PDB entry 3A6N | X-ray diffraction, 2.70 A resolution | chains H and J of the 10 polymer chains in the assembly

[Chain H]
Name: Histone H2B type 1-J
Organism: Homo sapiens
UniProt: P06899 (H2B1J_HUMAN); residues 0-125 here correspond to UniProt positions 1-126 (UniProt number = residue number + 1)
Amino-acid sequence (129 residues; each row starts with the number of its first residue; numbers below 1 keep their minus sign (Gly-3 is residue -3)):
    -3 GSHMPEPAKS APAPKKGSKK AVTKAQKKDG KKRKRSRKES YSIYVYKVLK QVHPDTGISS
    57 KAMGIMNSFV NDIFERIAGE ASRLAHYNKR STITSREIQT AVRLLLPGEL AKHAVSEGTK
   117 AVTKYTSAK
Not modelled in the structure: -3 to 31, 125
Differences from the reference sequence: expression tag (-3 to -1)
Curated features (UniProtKB/Swiss-Prot):
  - modified residue: Pro1 (N-acetylproline), Glu2 (ADP-ribosyl glutamic acid), Lys5 (N6-(2-hydroxyisobutyryl)lysine), Ser6 (ADP-ribosylserine), Lys11 (N6-(beta-hydroxybutyryl)lysine), Lys12 (N6-(2-hydroxyisobutyryl)lysine), Ser14 (Phosphoserine), Lys15 (N6-acetyllysine), Lys16 (N6-(beta-hydroxybutyryl)lysine), Lys20 (N6-(2-hydroxyisobutyryl)lysine), Lys23 (N6-(2-hydroxyisobutyryl)lysine), Lys24 (N6-(2-hydroxyisobutyryl)lysine), Lys34 (N6-(2-hydroxyisobutyryl)lysine), Glu35 (PolyADP-ribosyl glutamic acid), Ser36 (Phosphoserine), Lys43 (N6-(2-hydroxyisobutyryl)lysine), Lys46 (N6-(2-hydroxyisobutyryl)lysine), Lys57 (N6,N6-dimethyllysine), Arg79 (Dimethylated arginine), Lys85 (N6,N6,N6-trimethyllysine) and 6 more in UniProt
  - glycosylation: Ser112 (O-linked (GlcNAc) serine)
  - cross-link (Glycyl lysine isopeptide (Lys-Gly)): Lys5 (interchain with G-Cter in SUMO2), Lys20 (interchain with G-Cter in SUMO2), Lys34 (interchain with G-Cter in ubiquitin), Lys120 (interchain with G-Cter in ubiquitin)

[Chain J]
Molecule: 146-nt DNA strand
Sequence (146 nucleotides; row label = number of the first residue in the row):
   147 ATCAATATCC ACCTGCAGAT TCTACCAAAA GTGTATTTGG AAACTGCTCC ATCAAAAGGC
   207 ATGTTCAGCT GAATTCAGCT GAACATGCCT TTTGATGGAG CAGTTTCCAA ATACACTTTT
   267 GGTAGAATCT GCAGGTGGAT ATTGAT
Not modelled in the structure: 147
Ion coordination: Mn2+ site 1 near DG186 (its only coordinating residue here); Mn2+ site 2 near DG217 (its only coordinating residue here); Mn2+ site 3 near DG267 (its only coordinating residue here); Mn2+ site 4 near DG280 (its only coordinating residue here)

[How chain H and chain J interact]
Pairs across the interface (13; chain H residue first):
  Ser32(H) - DA174(J)  sugar contact
  Ser32(H) - DA175(J)  phosphate contact
  Tyr42(H) - DT167(J)  phosphate contact
  Gly53(H) - DT167(J)  phosphate contact
  Ile54(H) - DT167(J)  phosphate contact
  Ser55(H) - DT166(J)  phosphate contact
  Ser56(H) - DT166(J)  hydrogen bond to the phosphate
  Arg86(H) - DG186(J)  phosphate contact
  Arg86(H) - DA187(J)  salt bridge to the phosphate
  Ser87(H) - DG185(J)  hydrogen bond to the phosphate
  Ser87(H) - DG186(J)  hydrogen bond to the phosphate
  Thr88(H) - DG185(J)  phosphate contact
  Thr88(H) - DG186(J)  hydrogen bond to the phosphate
Also at the interface, not in a pair above, chain H (12 interface residues in all): Arg33, Lys57, Lys85
Also at the interface, not in a pair above, chain J (9 interface residues in all): DC168, DT250

[In short]
12 residues of chain H face 9 of chain J across their interface, with 4 hydrogen bonds and 1 salt bridge.
Among the polar pairs are Ser56(H)-DT166(J), Ser87(H)-DG185(J) and Ser87(H)-DG186(J).
Chain H is Histone H2B type 1-J (Homo sapiens) and chain J is a 146-nt DNA strand; the structure, The
nucleosome containing a testis-specific histone variant, human H3T, was determined by X-ray diffraction (same
publication as 3AFA).
